Entry 4CXR (X-ray diffraction, 1.70 A resolution); this record covers chains A and B.

== Chain A (and B) ==
Molecule: Adenosylmethionine-8-amino-7-oxononanoate aminotransferase
Organism: Mycobacterium tuberculosis
Notes: EC 2.6.1.62; chain B of this document is another copy of the same molecule, construct and numbering; everything in this record applies to it too
UniProt: P0A4X6 (BIOA_MYCTU); residues 1-437 here = UniProt positions 1-437
Sequence (457 residues; each row starts with the number of its first residue; numbers below 1 keep their minus sign (Met-19 is residue -19)):
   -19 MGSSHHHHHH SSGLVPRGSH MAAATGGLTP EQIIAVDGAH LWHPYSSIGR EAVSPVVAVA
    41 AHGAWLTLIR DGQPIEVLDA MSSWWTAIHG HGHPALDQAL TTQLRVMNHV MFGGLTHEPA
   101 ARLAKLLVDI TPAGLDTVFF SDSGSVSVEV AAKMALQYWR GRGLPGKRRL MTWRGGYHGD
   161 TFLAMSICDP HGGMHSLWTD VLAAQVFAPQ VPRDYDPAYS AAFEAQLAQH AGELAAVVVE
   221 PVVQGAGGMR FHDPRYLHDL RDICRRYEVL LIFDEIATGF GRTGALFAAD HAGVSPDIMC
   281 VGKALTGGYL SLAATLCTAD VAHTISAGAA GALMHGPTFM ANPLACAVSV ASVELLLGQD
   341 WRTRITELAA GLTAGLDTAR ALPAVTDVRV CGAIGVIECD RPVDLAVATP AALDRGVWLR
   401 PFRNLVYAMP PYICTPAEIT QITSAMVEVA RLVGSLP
Disordered / not traced: -19 to 7, 31-33, 436-437 (chain B: -19 to 6, 434-437)
Construct notes: expression tag (-19 to 0)
Covalently attached groups: pyridoxal phosphate (PLP) linked to Lys283
Residues lining bound ligands:
  - 1-(1,3-benzothiazol-2-yl)methanamine (2BG): Tyr25, Trp64, Trp65, Tyr157, Asp160, Met174, Ala226, Phe402, Tyr407
  - pyridoxal phosphate (PLP), molecule 1: Trp65, Ser123, Gly124, Ser125, Val128, Tyr157, His158, Gly159, Glu220, Asp254, Ile256, Ala257
  - pyridoxal phosphate (PLP), molecule 2: Gly316, Pro317, Thr318

== Chain A / chain B interface ==
Pairs across the interface - 240 pairs, chain A then chain B:
  Leu8(A) - Glu98(B)  hydrogen bond (backbone-side chain)
  Leu8(A) - Ala101(B)  hydrophobic
  Leu8(A) - Arg102(B)
  Ile13(A) - Thr96(B)
  Ile13(A) - His97(B)
  Ile13(A) - Glu98(B)
  Val16(A) - Ala101(B)
  Asp17(A) - Thr96(B)  hydrogen bond
  Ala19(A) - Asp116(B)
  His20(A) - Val108(B)
  His20(A) - Asp116(B)  hydrogen bond (side chain-backbone)
  His20(A) - Thr117(B)
  His20(A) - Val118(B)  hydrogen bond (backbone-backbone)
  Leu21(A) - Phe92(B)  hydrophobic
  Leu21(A) - Thr96(B)
  Leu21(A) - Ala100(B)  hydrophobic
  Leu21(A) - Ala104(B)  hydrophobic
  Leu21(A) - Val118(B)
  Leu21(A) - Phe120(B)  hydrophobic
  Trp22(A) - Phe92(B)
  Trp22(A) - Val118(B)  hydrogen bond (backbone-backbone)
  Trp22(A) - Phe119(B)  hydrophobic
  Trp22(A) - Cys297(B)  hydrophobic
  Trp22(A) - Ala302(B)  hydrophobic
  Trp22(A) - Ile305(B)  hydrophobic
  Trp22(A) - Leu313(B)  hydrophobic
  Trp22(A) - Met320(B)
  His23(A) - Phe92(B)  hydrogen bond (side chain-backbone)
  His23(A) - Leu95(B)
  His23(A) - Thr96(B)
  Pro24(A) - Phe92(B)
  Pro24(A) - Gly93(B)
  Pro24(A) - His315(B)
  Pro24(A) - Gly316(B)
  Pro24(A) - Met320(B)
  Tyr25(A) - Ala312(B)
  Tyr25(A) - Leu313(B)
  Tyr25(A) - Met314(B)  hydrophobic
  Tyr25(A) - His315(B)  hydrogen bond (backbone-backbone)
  Tyr25(A) - Gly316(B)  hydrogen bond (side chain-backbone)
  Ser26(A) - Ala312(B)
  Ser26(A) - Leu313(B)  hydrogen bond (backbone-backbone)
  Ser27(A) - Ser306(B)
  Ser27(A) - Gly311(B)
  Ser27(A) - Ala312(B)
  Ile28(A) - Ser306(B)  hydrogen bond (backbone-side chain)
  Arg30(A) - His303(B)
  Arg30(A) - Ser306(B)
  Arg30(A) - Ala307(B)
  Pro35(A) - Gly94(B)
  Pro35(A) - Leu95(B)
  Pro35(A) - Thr96(B)
  Val36(A) - Gly94(B)  hydrogen bond (backbone-backbone)
  Val36(A) - Leu95(B)
  Val36(A) - Thr96(B)  hydrogen bond (backbone-backbone)
  Val37(A) - Thr96(B)
  Ala38(A) - Met87(B)
  Ala38(A) - Thr96(B)  hydrogen bond (backbone-backbone)
  Ala38(A) - His97(B)
  Val39(A) - Val86(B)
  Ala40(A) - Val86(B)
  Ala40(A) - Met87(B)
  Ala41(A) - Val86(B)  hydrogen bond (backbone-backbone)
  Ala41(A) - Met87(B)  hydrophobic
  His42(A) - Arg85(B)
  His42(A) - Val86(B)  hydrogen bond (side chain-backbone)
  Leu46(A) - Val90(B)  hydrophobic
  Leu48(A) - Leu95(B)  hydrophobic
  Met61(A) - Met91(B)  hydrophobic
  Ser63(A) - His89(B)
  Ser63(A) - Val90(B)
  Ser63(A) - Met91(B)
  Trp64(A) - Met91(B)
  Trp64(A) - Thr318(B)
  Thr66(A) - Thr318(B)
  Thr66(A) - Phe319(B)
  His71(A) - Asn88(B)  hydrogen bond
  His71(A) - His89(B)  hydrogen bond (side chain-backbone)
  Asp77(A) - Leu84(B)
  Leu80(A) - Leu84(B)  hydrophobic
  Leu80(A) - Leu324(B)  hydrophobic
  Thr81(A) - Leu84(B)
  Leu84(A) - Asp77(B)
  Leu84(A) - Leu80(B)  hydrophobic
  Leu84(A) - Thr81(B)
  Leu84(A) - Tyr289(B)  hydrophobic
  Val86(A) - Val39(B)
  Val86(A) - Ala40(B)
  Val86(A) - Ala41(B)  hydrogen bond (backbone-backbone)
  Met87(A) - Ala38(B)  hydrophobic
  Met87(A) - Ala40(B)
  Met87(A) - Ala41(B)  hydrophobic
  Asn88(A) - His71(B)  hydrogen bond
  Asn88(A) - Gly288(B)
  Asn88(A) - Tyr289(B)
  His89(A) - His71(B)  hydrogen bond (backbone-side chain)
  His89(A) - Gly288(B)
  Val90(A) - Leu46(B)  hydrophobic
  Val90(A) - Ser63(B)
  Met91(A) - Met61(B)  hydrophobic
  Met91(A) - Ser63(B)
  Met91(A) - Trp64(B)
  Met91(A) - Trp398(B)  hydrogen bond
  Met91(A) - Arg400(B)
  Phe92(A) - Trp22(B)
  Phe92(A) - His23(B)  hydrogen bond (backbone-side chain)
  Phe92(A) - Pro24(B)
  Gly93(A) - Pro24(B)
  Gly93(A) - Trp64(B)
  Gly93(A) - Trp398(B)
  Gly93(A) - Arg400(B)
  Gly94(A) - Pro35(B)
  Gly94(A) - Val36(B)  hydrogen bond (backbone-backbone)
  Gly94(A) - Trp398(B)
  Gly94(A) - Arg400(B)
  Leu95(A) - His23(B)
  Leu95(A) - Val36(B)
  Leu95(A) - Leu48(B)  hydrophobic
  Leu95(A) - Trp398(B)  hydrophobic
  Thr96(A) - Ile13(B)
  Thr96(A) - Asp17(B)  hydrogen bond
  Thr96(A) - His23(B)
  Thr96(A) - Val36(B)  hydrogen bond (backbone-backbone)
  Thr96(A) - Val37(B)
  Thr96(A) - Ala38(B)  hydrogen bond (backbone-backbone)
  His97(A) - Ala38(B)
  Glu98(A) - Gly7(B)
  Glu98(A) - Leu8(B)  hydrogen bond (side chain-backbone)
  Glu98(A) - Ile13(B)
  Ala100(A) - Leu21(B)
  Ala101(A) - Leu8(B)  hydrophobic
  Ala101(A) - Val16(B)
  Ala101(A) - Leu21(B)
  Arg102(A) - Leu8(B)
  Ala104(A) - Leu21(B)  hydrophobic
  Val108(A) - His20(B)
  Asp116(A) - Ala19(B)
  Asp116(A) - His20(B)  hydrogen bond (backbone-side chain)
  Thr117(A) - His20(B)
  Thr117(A) - Trp22(B)  hydrogen bond
  Val118(A) - His20(B)  hydrogen bond (backbone-backbone)
  Val118(A) - Leu21(B)
  Val118(A) - Trp22(B)  hydrogen bond (backbone-backbone)
  Phe119(A) - Trp22(B)  hydrophobic
  Phe120(A) - Leu21(B)  hydrophobic
  Asp122(A) - Asp122(B)
  Asp122(A) - Ser291(B)  hydrogen bond
  Ser123(A) - Asp122(B)
  Val126(A) - Val126(B)  hydrophobic
  Glu129(A) - Thr161(B)
  Glu129(A) - Phe162(B)  hydrogen bond (side chain-backbone)
  Lys133(A) - Asp160(B)  hydrogen bond (side chain-backbone)
  Lys133(A) - Phe162(B)
  Lys133(A) - Met165(B)
  Lys133(A) - Trp178(B)
  Met134(A) - Trp22(B)
  Leu136(A) - Trp178(B)  hydrophobic
  Leu136(A) - Val181(B)  hydrophobic
  Gln137(A) - Trp178(B)
  Arg140(A) - Leu177(B)  hydrogen bond (side chain-backbone)
  Arg140(A) - Val181(B)
  Arg148(A) - Asp180(B)  salt bridge
  Asp160(A) - Lys133(B)  hydrogen bond (backbone-side chain)
  Asp160(A) - His315(B)
  Asp160(A) - Gly316(B)  hydrogen bond (side chain-backbone)
  Thr161(A) - Glu129(B)
  Phe162(A) - Glu129(B)  hydrogen bond (backbone-side chain)
  Phe162(A) - Leu163(B)  hydrophobic
  Leu163(A) - Phe162(B)  hydrophobic
  Met165(A) - Lys133(B)  hydrogen bond
  Met174(A) - Met314(B)  hydrophobic
  His175(A) - Met314(B)
  Leu177(A) - Arg140(B)  hydrogen bond (backbone-side chain)
  Leu177(A) - Ala310(B)  hydrophobic
  Trp178(A) - Lys133(B)
  Trp178(A) - Leu136(B)  hydrophobic
  Trp178(A) - Gln137(B)
  Asp180(A) - Arg140(B)  salt bridge
  Asp180(A) - Arg148(B)
  Val181(A) - Arg140(B)
  Val181(A) - Arg148(B)
  Lys283(A) - Thr318(B)
  Lys283(A) - Phe319(B)
  Thr286(A) - Phe319(B)
  Gly288(A) - Asn88(B)
  Gly288(A) - His89(B)
  Gly288(A) - Phe319(B)
  Tyr289(A) - Leu84(B)  hydrophobic
  Tyr289(A) - Asn88(B)
  Tyr289(A) - Asn322(B)  hydrogen bond (backbone-side chain)
  Tyr289(A) - Leu324(B)
  Leu290(A) - Leu290(B)  hydrophobic
  Leu290(A) - Phe319(B)
  Leu290(A) - Asn322(B)
  Leu290(A) - Leu324(B)  hydrophobic
  Ser291(A) - Asp122(B)
  Ser291(A) - Phe319(B)
  Cys297(A) - Trp22(B)
  Ala302(A) - Trp22(B)  hydrophobic
  Ala302(A) - Ile28(B)  hydrophobic
  His303(A) - Ile28(B)
  Ser306(A) - Ser27(B)
  Ser306(A) - Ile28(B)  hydrogen bond (side chain-backbone)
  Ser306(A) - Arg30(B)
  Ala310(A) - Leu177(B)  hydrophobic
  Gly311(A) - Ser27(B)
  Ala312(A) - Tyr25(B)
  Ala312(A) - Ser26(B)
  Leu313(A) - Trp22(B)  hydrophobic
  Leu313(A) - Tyr25(B)
  Leu313(A) - Ser26(B)  hydrogen bond (backbone-backbone)
  Met314(A) - Tyr25(B)  hydrophobic
  His315(A) - Pro24(B)
  His315(A) - Tyr25(B)  hydrogen bond (backbone-backbone)
  His315(A) - Asp160(B)
  Gly316(A) - Pro24(B)
  Gly316(A) - Tyr25(B)  hydrogen bond (backbone-side chain)
  Gly316(A) - Asp160(B)  hydrogen bond (backbone-side chain)
  Thr318(A) - Trp64(B)
  Thr318(A) - Thr66(B)
  Thr318(A) - Lys283(B)
  Phe319(A) - Thr66(B)
  Phe319(A) - Lys283(B)
  Phe319(A) - Thr286(B)
  Phe319(A) - Gly288(B)
  Phe319(A) - Leu290(B)
  Phe319(A) - Ser291(B)
  Met320(A) - Trp22(B)
  Met320(A) - Pro24(B)  hydrophobic
  Asn322(A) - Tyr289(B)  hydrogen bond (side chain-backbone)
  Asn322(A) - Leu290(B)
  Leu324(A) - Tyr289(B)
  Leu324(A) - Leu290(B)  hydrophobic
  Trp398(A) - Met91(B)  hydrogen bond
  Trp398(A) - Gly93(B)
  Trp398(A) - Gly94(B)
  Trp398(A) - Leu95(B)  hydrophobic
  Arg400(A) - Met91(B)
  Arg400(A) - Gly93(B)
  Arg400(A) - Gly94(B)
Interface residues without a listed pair, chain A (109 interface residues in all): Ile14, Gly72, Lys105, Ala132, Ile305, Ala307, Pro317
Interface residues without a listed pair, chain B (109 interface residues in all): Ile14, Gly72, Lys105, Ser123, Met134, Met174, Thr179, Pro317

== In short ==
The chain A/chain B interface involves 109 residues from each chain; the contacts include 48 hydrogen bonds
and 2 salt bridges. Among the polar pairs are Arg148(A)-Asp180(B), Asp180(A)-Arg140(B) and Leu8(A)-Glu98(B).
Chain A binds 1-(1,3-benzothiazol-2-yl)methanamine and pyridoxal phosphate. Covalently linked pyridoxal
phosphate: at Lys283(A).
Both chains are Adenosylmethionine-8-amino-7-oxononanoate aminotransferase (Mycobacterium tuberculosis). Entry
4CXR (Mycobaterium tuberculosis transaminase BioA complexed with 1-(1,3- benzothiazol-2-yl)methanamine) was
determined by X-ray diffraction together with 4CXQ, 4MQP, 4MQQ and 4MQR from the same study.
